8V9N - chains C and F of the 3 polymer chains in the assembly; structure by X-ray diffraction, 1.78 A resolution.

# Chain C
Molecule: 16-nt DNA strand
Sequence (16 nucleotides; numbered 1 to 16; the number before each row is that of its first residue):
     1 AATAGAAGGAAGTGGG

# Chain F
Molecule: Transcription factor PU.1
Source organism: Homo sapiens
Notes: fragment: ETS-Domain
Reference sequence: P17947 (SPI1_HUMAN); residues 165-270 here = UniProt positions 165-270
Chain sequence (106 residues; row label = number of the first residue in the row):
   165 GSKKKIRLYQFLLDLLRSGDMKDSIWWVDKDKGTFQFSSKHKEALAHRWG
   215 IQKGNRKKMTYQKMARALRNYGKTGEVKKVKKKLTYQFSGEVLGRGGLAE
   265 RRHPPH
Disordered / not traced: 165-168, 260-270
Curated features (UniProtKB/Swiss-Prot):
  - DNA-binding region: Ile170 to Ser253 (ETS)
  - binding site (DNA): Lys217, Arg230, Arg233, Lys243
  - natural variant: His211 (H211P: In AGM10), Val241 (V241G: In AGM10)

# Interface between chain C and chain F
Pairs across the interface - 15 pairs, chain C then chain F:
  DG5(C) - Ser203(F)  hydrogen bond to the phosphate
  DG5(C) - Lys206(F)  salt bridge to the phosphate
  DG5(C) - Leu248(F)  phosphate contact
  DA6(C) - Lys243(F)  salt bridge to the phosphate
  DA6(C) - Lys246(F)  phosphate contact
  DA6(C) - Lys247(F)  phosphate contact
  DA6(C) - Leu248(F)  hydrogen bond to the phosphate
  DA7(C) - Gln226(F)  base contact
  DA7(C) - Arg233(F)  phosphate contact
  DA7(C) - Lys243(F)  phosphate contact
  DG8(C) - Arg230(F)  hydrogen bond to the base
  DG8(C) - Arg233(F)  hydrogen bond to the base
  DG9(C) - Arg230(F)  hydrogen bond to the base
  DA10(C) - Arg230(F)  base contact
  DT13(C) - Arg220(F)  sugar contact
Also at the interface, not in a pair above, chain C (8 interface residues in all): DA4
Also at the interface, not in a pair above, chain F (12 interface residues in all): Tyr225, Tyr250

# In short
8 residues of chain C face 12 of chain F across their interface; the contacts include 5 hydrogen bonds and 2
salt bridges. Polar pairs include DG8(C)-Arg230(F), DG8(C)-Arg233(F) and DG9(C)-Arg230(F). UniProt lists a
DNA-binding region and 4 DNA-binding residues on chain F.
Chain C is a 16-nt DNA strand and chain F is Transcription factor PU.1 (Homo sapiens); the structure, Human
PU.1 ETS-Domain (165-270) Bound to d(AATAGAAGGAAGTGGG), was determined by X-ray diffraction, deposited
together with 8VDH and 8VDI.
